5C2H - chain B; structure by X-ray diffraction, 2.09 A resolution.

== Chain B ==
Protein: cAMP and cAMP-inhibited cGMP 3', 5'-cyclic phosphodiesterase 10A
Organism: Homo sapiens
Notes: EC 3.1.4.17, 3.1.4.35; fragment: catalytic domain
UniProt: Q9Y233 (PDE10_HUMAN), isoform Q9Y233-2; residues 439-779 here correspond to UniProt positions 449-789 (UniProt number = residue number + 10)
Chain sequence (362 residues; row label = number of the first residue in the row):
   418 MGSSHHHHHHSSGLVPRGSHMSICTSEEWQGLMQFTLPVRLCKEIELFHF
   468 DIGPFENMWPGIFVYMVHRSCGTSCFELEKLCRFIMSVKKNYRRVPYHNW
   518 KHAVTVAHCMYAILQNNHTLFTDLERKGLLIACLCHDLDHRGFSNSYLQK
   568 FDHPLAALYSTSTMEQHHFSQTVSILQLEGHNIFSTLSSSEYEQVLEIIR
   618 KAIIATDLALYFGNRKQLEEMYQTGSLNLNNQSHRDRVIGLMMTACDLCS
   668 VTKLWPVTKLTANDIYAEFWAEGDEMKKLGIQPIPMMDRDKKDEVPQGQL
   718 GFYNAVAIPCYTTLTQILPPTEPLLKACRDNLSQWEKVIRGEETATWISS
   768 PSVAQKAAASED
Not modelled in the structure: 418-436, 759-779
Construct notes: initiating methionine (418); expression tag (419-438)
Metal / ion sites: Zn2+: His-519, His-553, Asp-554, Asp-664; Mg2+ near Asp-554 (its only coordinating residue here)
Ligand contacts: 4XU (6-chloro-N-[(2,4-dimethyl-1,3-thiazol-5-yl)methyl]-5-methyl-2-[3-(quinolin-2-yl)propoxy]pyrimidin-4-amine): Tyr-514, His-515, Leu-665, Ser-667, Val-668, Ile-682, Tyr-683, Glu-685, Phe-686, Pro-702, Met-703, Lys-708, Glu-711, Val-712, Gly-715, Gln-716, Phe-719

== Overview ==
Ligands of chain B: compound 4XU. His-519, His-553, Asp-554 and Asp-664 form the Zn2+ site.
Chain B is cAMP and cAMP-inhibited cGMP 3', 5'-cyclic phosphodiesterase 10A (Homo sapiens); the structure,
PDE10 complexed with
6-chloro-N-[(2,4-dimethylthiazol-5-yl)methyl]-5-methyl-2-[3-(2-quinolyl)propoxy]pyrimidin-4-amine, was
determined by X-ray diffraction (same publication as 5C2E, 5C1W, 5C28, 5C29 and 5C2A).
